Entry 7N64 (electron microscopy, 4.20 A resolution (low resolution: residue-level contacts below are approximate; hydrogen-bond / salt-bridge calls are withheld)); this record covers chains B and H of the 4 polymer chains in the assembly.

[Chain B]
Molecule: Spike glycoprotein
Organism: Severe acute respiratory syndrome coronavirus 2
Reference sequence: P0DTC2 (SPIKE_SARS2); residues 1-1273 here = UniProt positions 1-1273
Sequence (1273 residues; each row starts with the number of its first residue):
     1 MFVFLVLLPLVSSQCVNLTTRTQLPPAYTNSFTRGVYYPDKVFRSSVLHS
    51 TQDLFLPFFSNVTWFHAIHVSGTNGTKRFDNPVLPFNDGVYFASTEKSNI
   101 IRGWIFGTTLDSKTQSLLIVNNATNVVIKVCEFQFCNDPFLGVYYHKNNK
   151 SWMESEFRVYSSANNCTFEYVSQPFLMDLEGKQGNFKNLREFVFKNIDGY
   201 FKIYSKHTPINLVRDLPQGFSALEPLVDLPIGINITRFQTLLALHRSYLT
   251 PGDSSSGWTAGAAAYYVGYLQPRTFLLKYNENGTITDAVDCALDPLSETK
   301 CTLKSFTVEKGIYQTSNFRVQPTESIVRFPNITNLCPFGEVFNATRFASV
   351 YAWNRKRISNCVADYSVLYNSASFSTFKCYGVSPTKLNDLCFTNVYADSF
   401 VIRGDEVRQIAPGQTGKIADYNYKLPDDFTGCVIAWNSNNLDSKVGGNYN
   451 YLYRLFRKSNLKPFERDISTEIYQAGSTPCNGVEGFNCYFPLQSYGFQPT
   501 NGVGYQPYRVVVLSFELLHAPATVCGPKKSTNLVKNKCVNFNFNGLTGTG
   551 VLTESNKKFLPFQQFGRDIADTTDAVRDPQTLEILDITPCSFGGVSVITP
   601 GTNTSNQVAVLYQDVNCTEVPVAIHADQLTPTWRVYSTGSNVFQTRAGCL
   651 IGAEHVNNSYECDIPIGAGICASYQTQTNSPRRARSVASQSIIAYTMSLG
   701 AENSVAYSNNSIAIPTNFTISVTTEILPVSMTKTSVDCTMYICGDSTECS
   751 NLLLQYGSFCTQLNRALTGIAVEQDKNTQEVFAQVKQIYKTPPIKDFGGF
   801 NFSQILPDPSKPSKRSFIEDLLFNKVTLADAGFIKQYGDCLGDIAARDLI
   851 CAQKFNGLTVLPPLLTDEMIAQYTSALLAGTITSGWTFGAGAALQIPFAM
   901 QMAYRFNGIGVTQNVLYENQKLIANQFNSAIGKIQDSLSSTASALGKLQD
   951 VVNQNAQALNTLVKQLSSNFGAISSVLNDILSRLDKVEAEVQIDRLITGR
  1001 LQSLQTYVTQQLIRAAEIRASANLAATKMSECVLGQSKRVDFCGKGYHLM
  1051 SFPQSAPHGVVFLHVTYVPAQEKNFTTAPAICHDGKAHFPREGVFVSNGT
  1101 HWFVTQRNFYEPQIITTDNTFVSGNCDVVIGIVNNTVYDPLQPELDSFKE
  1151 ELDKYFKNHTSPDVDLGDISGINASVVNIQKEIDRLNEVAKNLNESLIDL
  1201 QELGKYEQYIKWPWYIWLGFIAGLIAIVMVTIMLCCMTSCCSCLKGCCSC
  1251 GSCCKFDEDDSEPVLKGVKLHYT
Disordered / not traced: 1-330, 529-1273
Cystine bridges: Cys-336/Cys-361, Cys-379/Cys-432, Cys-391/Cys-525, Cys-480/Cys-488
Covalently attached groups: N-acetylglucosamine (NAG) linked to Asn-343
Curated features (UniProtKB/Swiss-Prot):
  - region: Asn-280 to Cys-301 (Putative superantigen), Arg-403 to Asp-405 (Integrin-binding motif), Asn-448 to Phe-456 (Immunodominant HLA epitope recognized by the CD8+), Pro-681 to Ala-684 (Putative superantigen), Ser-816 to Tyr-837 (Fusion peptide 1), Lys-835 to Phe-855 (Fusion peptide 2), Asp-1163 to Glu-1202 (Heptad repeat 2)
  - motif: Met-1237 to Cys-1241 (Binding to host endocytosis trafficking protein SNX27), Asp-1257 to Glu-1262 (Diacidic ER export motif (host COPII)), Ser-1261 to Gly-1267 (Binding to host plasma membrane localising/FERM domain proteins), Lys-1269 to Thr-1273 (KxHxx, ER retrieval signal (COPI))
  - site (Cleavage): Arg-685, Ser-686, Arg-815, Ser-816
  - lipidation (S-palmitoyl cysteine): Cys-1235, Cys-1236, Cys-1240, Cys-1241, Cys-1243, Cys-1247, Cys-1248, Cys-1250, Cys-1253, Cys-1254
  - glycosylation: Asn-17 (N-linked (GlcNAc...) (complex) asparagine), Asn-61 (N-linked (GlcNAc...) (hybrid) asparagine), Asn-74 (N-linked (GlcNAc...) (complex) asparagine), Asn-122 (N-linked (GlcNAc...) (hybrid) asparagine), Asn-149 (N-linked (GlcNAc...) (complex) asparagine), Asn-165 (N-linked (GlcNAc...) (complex) asparagine), Asn-234 (N-linked (GlcNAc...) (high mannose) asparagine), Asn-282 (N-linked (GlcNAc...) (complex) asparagine), Thr-323 (O-linked (GalNAc) threonine), Ser-325 (O-linked (HexNAc...) serine), Asn-331 (N-linked (GlcNAc...) (complex) asparagine), Asn-343 (N-linked (GlcNAc...) (complex) asparagine), Asn-603 (N-linked (GlcNAc...) (hybrid) asparagine), Asn-616 (N-linked (GlcNAc...) (complex) asparagine), Asn-657 (N-linked (GlcNAc...) (complex) asparagine), Thr-676 (O-linked (GlcNAc...) threonine), Thr-678 (O-linked (GlcNAc...) threonine), Asn-709 (N-linked (GlcNAc...) (high mannose) asparagine), Asn-717 (N-linked (GlcNAc...) (hybrid) asparagine), Asn-801 (N-linked (GlcNAc...) (hybrid) asparagine) and 6 more in UniProt
From the paper describing this entry:
  - post-translational modification sites: Asn-122, Asn-165, Asn-343

[Chain H]
Molecule: G32R7 Fab heavy chain
Organism: Homo sapiens
Notes: antibody fragment or engineered binder
Sequence (235 residues; each row starts with the number of its first residue; note: 4 numbers in that range are skipped by the numbering (no residue carries them; nothing is unmodelled there)):
     1 EVQLVESGGGLVQPGRSLRLSCAASGFTFDDYAMHWVRQAPGKGLEWVSG
    51 IS
   52A W
    53 NSGIGYADSVKGRFTISRDNAKNSLYLQMNSLRAEDTALYYCAKGRPLDR
   103 GRSWYDEIQQGDDFDIWGQGTMVTVSSASTKGPSVFPLAP
   147 SSKSTSGGTAALGCLVKDYFPEPVTVSWNSGALTSGVHTFPAVLQSSGLY
   197 SLSSVVTVPSSSLGTQTYICNVNHKPSNTKVDKRVEPKSCDK
Disordered / not traced: 147-154, 234-238
Cystine bridges: Cys-22/Cys-94, Cys-160/Cys-216

[Interface between chain B and chain H]
Contacting residue pairs (32):
  Glu-340(B) / Trp-52A(H)
  Glu-340(B) / Gly-103(H)
  Val-341(B) / Trp-52A(H)
  Asn-343(B) / Trp-106(H)
  Asn-343(B) / Tyr-107(H)
  Thr-345(B) / Ser-105(H)
  Arg-346(B) / Asn-53(H)
  Arg-346(B) / Ser-54(H)
  Arg-346(B) / Gly-55(H)
  Arg-346(B) / Ile-56(H)
  Phe-347(B) / Asn-53(H)
  Ala-348(B) / Ser-54(H)
  Tyr-351(B) / Thr-67(H)
  Tyr-351(B) / Ile-68(H)
  Tyr-351(B) / Ser-69(H)
  Asn-354(B) / Trp-52A(H)
  Asn-354(B) / Asn-53(H)
  Asn-354(B) / Asn-72(H)
  Lys-356(B) / Trp-52A(H)
  Leu-441(B) / Tyr-107(H)
  Tyr-449(B) / Gly-64(H)
  Asn-450(B) / Ile-56(H)
  Asn-450(B) / Gly-57(H)
  Arg-466(B) / Arg-70(H)
  Ile-468(B) / Arg-70(H)
  Ile-468(B) / Asp-71(H)
  Thr-470(B) / Gln-80(H)
  Asn-481(B) / Arg-16(H)
  Gly-482(B) / Arg-16(H)
  Val-483(B) / Arg-16(H)
  Glu-484(B) / Asn-82(H)
  Phe-490(B) / Thr-67(H)
Other interface residues (no listed pair), chain B (26 interface residues in all): Ala-344, Ala-352, Gly-446, Gly-447, Leu-452
Other interface residues (no listed pair), chain H (26 interface residues in all): Ser-17, Tyr-58, Lys-63, Arg-102, Arg-104, Gln-111

[Overview]
Chain B and chain H each contribute 26 residues to their interface. The paper reports modification sites
Asn-122(B), Asn-165(B) and Asn-343(B).
Here chain B is Spike glycoprotein (Severe acute respiratory syndrome coronavirus 2) and chain H is G32R7 Fab
heavy chain (Homo sapiens). Entry 7N64 (SARS-CoV-2 Spike (2P) in complex with G32R7 Fab (RBD and NTD local
reconstruction)) was determined by electron microscopy.
